9ASX - chains B and C of the 3 polymer chains in the assembly; structure by X-ray diffraction, 1.96 A resolution.

Chain B:
Name: Neutrophil elastase
Source organism: Homo sapiens
Notes: EC 3.4.21.37
Reference sequence: P08246 (ELNE_HUMAN); residues 29-246 here correspond to UniProt positions 30-247 (UniProt number = residue number + 1)
Amino-acid sequence (218 residues; row label = number of the first residue in the row):
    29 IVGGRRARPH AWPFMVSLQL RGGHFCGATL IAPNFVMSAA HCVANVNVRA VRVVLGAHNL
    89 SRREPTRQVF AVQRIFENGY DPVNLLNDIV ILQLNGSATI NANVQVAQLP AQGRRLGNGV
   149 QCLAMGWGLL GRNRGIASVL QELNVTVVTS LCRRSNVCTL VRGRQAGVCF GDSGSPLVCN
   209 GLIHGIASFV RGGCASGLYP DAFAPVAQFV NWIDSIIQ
Disulfide bonds: Cys-54/Cys-70, Cys-150/Cys-207, Cys-180/Cys-186, Cys-197/Cys-222
Glycans and other covalent adducts: glycan linked to Asn-123, Asn-172
UniProt features mapped onto this chain:
  - active site (Charge relay system): His-69, Asp-116, Ser-201
  - glycosylation (N-linked (GlcNAc...) asparagine): Asn-87, Asn-123, Asn-172

Chain C:
Name: Extracellular Adherence Protein
Source organism: Staphylococcus aureus subsp. aureus Mu50
Reference sequence: Q99QS1 (MAP_STAAM); residue numbers follow UniProt; this construct covers 267-363
Amino-acid sequence (100 residues; numbered 264 to 363; the number before each row is that of its first residue):
   264 GSTYQVPYSI NLNGTSTNIL SNLSFSNKPW TNYKNLTSQI KSVLKHDRGI SEQDLKYAKK
   324 AYYTVYFKNG GKRILQLNSK NYTANLVHAK DVKRIEITVK
Not modelled in the structure: 264-265
Construct notes: expression tag (264-266)

Interface between chain B and chain C:
Residue-residue contacts (45; chain B residue first):
  Leu-48(B) / Trp-293(C)
  Arg-49(B) / His-351(C)
  Arg-49(B) / Lys-353(C)
  Arg-49(B) / Asp-354(C)  salt bridge
  Gly-51(B) / Trp-293(C)
  His-52(B) / Leu-349(C)
  Phe-53(B) / Trp-293(C)  hydrophobic
  Phe-53(B) / Asn-348(C)
  Phe-53(B) / Leu-349(C)  hydrogen bond (backbone-backbone)
  Cys-54(B) / Asn-348(C)
  His-69(B) / Thr-346(C)
  His-69(B) / Ala-347(C)
  His-69(B) / Asn-348(C)
  Asn-73(B) / Phe-330(C)
  Asn-73(B) / Asn-332(C)  hydrogen bond (backbone-side chain)
  Asn-73(B) / Lys-335(C)  hydrogen bond (side chain-backbone)
  Asn-73(B) / Arg-336(C)
  Val-74(B) / Asn-332(C)
  Leu-113(B) / Thr-346(C)
  Ile-164(B) / Leu-349(C)  hydrophobic
  Cys-197(B) / Ala-347(C)
  Phe-198(B) / Asn-295(C)
  Phe-198(B) / Lys-297(C)
  Phe-198(B) / Tyr-345(C)  hydrophobic
  Phe-198(B) / Thr-346(C)
  Phe-198(B) / Ala-347(C)
  Phe-198(B) / Leu-349(C)  hydrophobic
  Gly-199(B) / Ala-347(C)  hydrogen bond (backbone-backbone)
  Gly-199(B) / Leu-349(C)
  Asp-200(B) / Ala-347(C)  hydrogen bond (backbone-backbone)
  Ser-201(B) / Ala-347(C)  hydrogen bond (side chain-backbone)
  Ser-201(B) / Asn-348(C)  hydrogen bond (side chain-backbone)
  Ser-216(B) / Thr-346(C)
  Ser-216(B) / Ala-347(C)  hydrogen bond (backbone-backbone)
  Phe-217(B) / Asn-344(C)
  Phe-217(B) / Tyr-345(C)
  Phe-217(B) / Thr-346(C)
  Val-218(B) / Lys-343(C)
  Val-218(B) / Asn-344(C)
  Val-218(B) / Tyr-345(C)  hydrogen bond (backbone-backbone)
  Arg-219(B) / Lys-343(C)
  Arg-219(B) / Asn-344(C)  hydrogen bond
  Gly-220(B) / Lys-297(C)  hydrogen bond (backbone-side chain)
  Gly-220(B) / Lys-343(C)  hydrogen bond (backbone-backbone)
  Tyr-227(B) / Lys-343(C)
Also at the interface, not in a pair above, chain B (26 interface residues in all): Cys-70, Asn-75, Leu-157, Gly-221
Also at the interface, not in a pair above, chain C (18 interface residues in all): Gly-334

Summary:
Chain B and chain C form an interface of 26 and 18 residues respectively; the contacts include 12 hydrogen
bonds and 1 salt bridge. Polar contacts include Arg-49(B)/Asp-354(C), Asn-73(B)/Asn-332(C) and
Asn-73(B)/Lys-335(C). Curated annotation (UniProt) lists 3 active-site residues on chain B.
Here chain B is Neutrophil elastase (Homo sapiens) and chain C is Extracellular Adherence Protein
(Staphylococcus aureus subsp. aureus Mu50). Entry 9ASX (BIFUNCTIONAL INHIBITION OF NEUTROPHIL ELASTASE AND
CATHEPSIN G by Eap3 of S. aureus) was determined by X-ray diffraction (same publication as 9ASS, 9ATK, 9ATU,
8D7I and 8D7K).
